Entry 6JLZ (X-ray diffraction, 3.35 A resolution); this record covers chains E and J of the 12 polymer chains in the assembly.

[Chain E]
Molecule: Probable translation initiation factor eIF-2B subunit gamma
From: Schizosaccharomyces pombe (strain 972 / ATCC 24843)
UniProt: P56288 (EI2BG_SCHPO); residue numbers follow UniProt; this construct covers 1-458
Chain sequence (458 residues; numbered 1 to 458; the number before each row is that of its first residue):
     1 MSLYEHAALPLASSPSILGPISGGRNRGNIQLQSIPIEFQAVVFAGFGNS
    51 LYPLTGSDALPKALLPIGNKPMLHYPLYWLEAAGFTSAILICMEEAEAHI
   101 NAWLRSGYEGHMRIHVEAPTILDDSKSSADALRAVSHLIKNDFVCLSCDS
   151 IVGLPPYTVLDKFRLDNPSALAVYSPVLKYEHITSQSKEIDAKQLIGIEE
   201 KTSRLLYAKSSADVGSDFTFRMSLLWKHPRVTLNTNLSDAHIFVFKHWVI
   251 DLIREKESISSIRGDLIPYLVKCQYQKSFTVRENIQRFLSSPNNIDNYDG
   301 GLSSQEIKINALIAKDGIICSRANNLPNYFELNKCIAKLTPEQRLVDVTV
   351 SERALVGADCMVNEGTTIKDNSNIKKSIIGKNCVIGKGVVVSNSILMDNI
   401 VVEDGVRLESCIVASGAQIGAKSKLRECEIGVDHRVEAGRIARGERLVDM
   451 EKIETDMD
Disordered / not traced: 1-31, 293-302, 451-458
Differences from the reference sequence: conflict Tyr-157 (Ile in P56288), Thr-158 (Tyr in P56288), Val-159 (Gly in P56288)
UniProt features mapped onto this chain:
  - modified residue: Ser-291 (Phosphoserine)

[Chain J]
Molecule: Probable translation initiation factor eIF-2B subunit epsilon
From: Schizosaccharomyces pombe (strain 972 / ATCC 24843)
UniProt: P56287 (EI2BE_SCHPO); residues 1-678 here = UniProt positions 1-678
Chain sequence (678 residues; each row starts with the number of its first residue):
     1 MPPSKGLNGKLEKPKHALQAIVLSDSYNYRFRPLTLDKPRCLLPLANTPL
    51 IEYTFEFLALAGVQEVYVFCCAHAGQIREYIEKSKWNLPSSPFSVNTIVS
   101 RESLSVGDALRELDSKQLITSDFILVSGDVVSNVPLNEVLKEHRKRREDD
   151 KNAIMTMVVREASPFHRTRARTESSVFVIDKKTSQCVHYQANERGKHYVS
   201 MDPEIFNEHEELEVRNDLIDCQIDICSNDVPALFTENFDYQDIRKDFVYG
   251 VLTSDLLGKKIHCHVAKENYAARVRSLQTYDAISKDVLSRWVYPFVPDSN
   301 LLNQTFSYQRHQIYKEEDVVLARSCIIKARTLIGAYTKVGDASVVANTII
   351 GRNCTIGSNCSIDSAFLWEDVVIGDNCRIGKAILANSVKIGNNCSIEDGA
   401 IVAAGVVIGDNTIIEKNKRLTTFESHSQGTLNDPSLVGIGGRGQEYHAEE
   451 DSDDEGEFMEASGLIESTNELHLSDSESSETSSSSEEDMEFIPFSARRDS
   501 ANTINSEDFDEGDFNKEAQQSLERAFEENHQIDIAALELNTLRMAMNANY
   551 HEVRSAIVLALLRRIMHLDVSPKEALAKVMTRWGPLLAKLTFSHEEQVDN
   601 VLTLQKYCVRLSMTRHFLQLLGYFYQLEIAEENAIQEWYSDPRSSEGELA
   651 ALRDAGGKQFVDWLNTAESESESEEGSE
Disordered / not traced: 1-14, 443-678
UniProt features mapped onto this chain:
  - modified residue: Thr-172 (Phosphothreonine), Ser-500 (Phosphoserine), Thr-503 (Phosphothreonine), Ser-506 (Phosphoserine)

[How chain E and chain J interact]
Pairs across the interface - 45 pairs, chain E then chain J:
  Leu-195(E) / Phe-206(J)  hydrophobic
  Glu-200(E) / Lys-181(J)
  Asp-217(E) / Ser-200(J)
  Phe-218(E) / Val-199(J)
  Phe-218(E) / Ser-200(J)
  Phe-218(E) / Met-201(J)  hydrogen bond (backbone-backbone)
  Phe-218(E) / Pro-203(J)  hydrophobic
  Phe-218(E) / Phe-206(J)  hydrophobic
  Thr-219(E) / Tyr-198(J)
  Thr-219(E) / Val-199(J)
  Phe-220(E) / Tyr-198(J)
  Phe-220(E) / Val-199(J)  hydrogen bond (backbone-backbone)
  Arg-221(E) / Tyr-198(J)  hydrogen bond
  Met-222(E) / Val-176(J)  hydrophobic
  Met-222(E) / Gln-190(J)
  Met-222(E) / Asn-192(J)
  Met-222(E) / His-197(J)  hydrogen bond (backbone-backbone)
  Met-222(E) / Val-199(J)  hydrophobic
  Leu-225(E) / Val-214(J)  hydrophobic
  Leu-225(E) / Asn-216(J)  hydrogen bond (backbone-side chain)
  Trp-226(E) / Phe-165(J)
  Trp-226(E) / Asn-216(J)
  Pro-229(E) / Pro-164(J)
  Pro-229(E) / Val-214(J)
  Pro-229(E) / Arg-215(J)
  Pro-229(E) / Asn-216(J)  hydrogen bond (backbone-backbone)
  Arg-230(E) / Glu-161(J)  salt bridge
  Arg-230(E) / Glu-213(J)  salt bridge
  Arg-230(E) / Val-214(J)
  Arg-230(E) / Arg-215(J)
  Arg-230(E) / Asp-217(J)  salt bridge
  Val-231(E) / Leu-212(J)
  Val-231(E) / Glu-213(J)
  Val-231(E) / Val-214(J)  hydrogen bond (backbone-backbone)
  Thr-232(E) / Leu-212(J)
  Leu-233(E) / Phe-206(J)  hydrophobic
  Leu-233(E) / Glu-210(J)
  Leu-233(E) / Glu-211(J)
  Leu-233(E) / Leu-212(J)  hydrogen bond (backbone-backbone)
  Asn-234(E) / Glu-210(J)
  Asn-234(E) / Glu-211(J)
  Thr-235(E) / Phe-206(J)
  Thr-235(E) / His-209(J)  hydrogen bond (side chain-backbone)
  Thr-235(E) / Glu-210(J)  hydrogen bond (side chain-backbone)
  Asn-236(E) / Glu-210(J)
Interface residues without a listed pair, chain E (22 interface residues in all): Lys-193, Gly-215, Ser-216, Ser-223
Interface residues without a listed pair, chain J (28 interface residues in all): Ser-174, Lys-196, Asp-202, Asn-207, Lys-267

[Overview]
22 residues of chain E face 28 of chain J across their interface, with 10 hydrogen bonds and 3 salt bridges.
Polar pairs include Arg-230(E)/Glu-161(J), Arg-230(E)/Glu-213(J) and Arg-230(E)/Asp-217(J).
Here chain E is Probable translation initiation factor eIF-2B subunit gamma and chain J is Probable
translation initiation factor eIF-2B subunit epsilon, both from Schizosaccharomyces pombe (strain 972 / ATCC
24843). Entry 6JLZ (P-eIF2a - eIF2B complex) was determined by X-ray diffraction, deposited together with
6K71, 6K72 and 6JLY.
